Entry 4LEZ (X-ray diffraction, 2.36 A resolution); this record covers chains A and E of the 6 polymer chains in the assembly.

[Chain A]
Molecule: Cyclic GMP-AMP synthase
From: Mus musculus
Notes: EC 2.7.7.-; fragment: mouse cGAS catalytic domain
Reference sequence: Q8C6L5 (CGAS_MOUSE); numbering as in UniProt (aligned over 142-507)
Sequence (366 residues; row label = number of the first residue in the row):
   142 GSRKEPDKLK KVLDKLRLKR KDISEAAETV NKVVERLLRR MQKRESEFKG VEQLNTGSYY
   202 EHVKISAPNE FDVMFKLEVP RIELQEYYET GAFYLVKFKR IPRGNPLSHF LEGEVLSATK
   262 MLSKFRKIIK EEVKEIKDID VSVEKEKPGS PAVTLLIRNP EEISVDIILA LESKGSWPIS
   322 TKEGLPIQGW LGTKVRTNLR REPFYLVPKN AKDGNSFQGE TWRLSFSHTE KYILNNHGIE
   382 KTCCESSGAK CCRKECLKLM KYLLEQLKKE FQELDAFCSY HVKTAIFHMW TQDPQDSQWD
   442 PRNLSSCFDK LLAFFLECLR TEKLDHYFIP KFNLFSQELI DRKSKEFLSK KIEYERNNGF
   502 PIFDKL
Disordered / not traced: 142-148
UniProt features mapped onto this chain:
  - region: Lys-372 to Lys-395 (DNA-binding)
  - motif: Leu-154 to Leu-159 (Nuclear export signal), Asp-281 to Ser-291 (Nuclear localization signal)
  - binding site (GTP): Thr-197, Asp-307, Arg-364 to Glu-371
  - binding site (ATP): Ser-199, Glu-371, Lys-402, Ser-420 to Lys-424
  - binding site (Mg(2+)): Glu-211, Asp-213, Asp-307
  - binding site (2',3'-cGAMP): Asp-213, Gly-290, Asp-307, Lys-350, Arg-364 to Ser-366
  - binding site (Zn(2+)): His-378, Cys-384, Cys-385, Cys-392
  - site: Arg-241 (Arginine-anchor), Asp-307, Ile-308 (Cleavage)
  - modified residue: Lys-156 (N6-lactoyllysine), Glu-176 (PolyADP-ribosyl glutamic acid), Ser-199 (Phosphoserine), Tyr-201 (Phosphotyrosine), Glu-272 (5-glutamyl polyglutamate), Ser-291 (Phosphoserine), Glu-302 (5-glutamyl glutamate), Lys-372 (N6-acetyllysine), Lys-382 (N6-acetyllysine), Lys-402 (N6-acetyllysine), Ser-420 (Phosphoserine), Lys-491 (N6-methyllysine)
  - lipidation (S-palmitoyl cysteine): Cys-392, Cys-393, Cys-459
  - cross-link (Glycyl lysine isopeptide (Lys-Gly)): Lys-217 (interchain with G-Cter in SUMO), Lys-271 (interchain with G-Cter in ubiquitin), Lys-335 (interchain with G-Cter in SUMO), Lys-372 (interchain with G-Cter in SUMO), Lys-382 (interchain with G-Cter in SUMO), Lys-399 (interchain with G-Cter in ubiquitin), Lys-402 (interchain with G-Cter in ubiquitin), Lys-409 (interchain with G-Cter in ubiquitin), Lys-410 (interchain with G-Cter in ubiquitin), Lys-464 (interchain with G-Cter in SUMO)
  - mutagenesis: Lys-156 (K156Q: Mimics lactylation; knockin mice show higher mortality following HSV-1 infection), Asn-172 (N172K: Induces alteration of the DNA-binding surface and leads to decreased synthesis of cyclic GMP-AMP (cGAMP); when associated with L-180), Glu-176 (E176A: Abolished poly-ADP-ribosylation by PARP1, stimulating interferon production in knockin mice), Arg-180 (R180L: Induces alteration of the DNA-binding surface and leads to decreased synthesis of cyclic GMP-AMP (cGAMP); when associated with K-182), Gly-198 (G198A: Abolishes stimulation of interferon production; when associated with A-199), Ser-199 (S199A: Abolishes stimulation of interferon production; when associated with A-199), Tyr-201 (Y201E: Phosphomimetic mutant; reduced translocation to the nucleus following treatment with etoposide), Glu-211 to Asp-213 (Abolished nucleotidyltransferase activity. Does not affect nuclear localization and tethering to chromatin), Glu-211 (E211A: Abolishes ability to promote type-I interferon production), Asp-213 (D213A: Abolishes ability to promote type-I interferon production), Lys-217 (K217R: Reduced sumoylation), Arg-222 (R222E: Impaired tethering to chromatin, leading to constitutive activation in the absence of DNA), 31 further mutagenesis entries in UniProt
Metal / ion sites: Zn2+: His-378, Cys-384, Cys-385, Cys-392
Small-molecule neighbours: cGAMP (1SY): Glu-211, Asp-213, Met-215, Gly-290, Ser-291, Pro-292, Ala-293, Asp-307, Ile-309, Val-348, Arg-364, Leu-365, Ser-366, Ser-368, Cys-419, Ser-420, Tyr-421, His-467
Reported in the primary citation:
  - binding site for cGAMP: Asp-213, Asp-307, Arg-364, Ser-366, Tyr-421
  - catalytic residues: Asp-213, Asp-307 (proposed by the authors, not directly observed)
  - mutagenesis - K151E, R158E, K160E, R161E, K162E, S165E, R180E, R222E (more than 50%), K240E (more than 50%), K315E, K323E (more than 50%), K372E, K395E: decreased catalytic activity
  - mutagenesis - K184E: unchanged catalytic activity
  - mutagenesis - K335E, R342E, K382A, E386A: abolished catalytic activity
  - mutagenesis - R158E, K372E, K382A, E386A, K395E: decreased signaling
  - mutagenesis - K184E, R222E, K240E, R342E: unchanged signaling
  - mutagenesis - R222E/R342E, K335E: abolished signaling
  - mutagenesis - K151E, R158E, K160E, K162E, S165E, R180E, K184E, R222E, K240E, K315E, K323E, K335E, R342E, K372E, K382A, K395E: decreased binding to DNA
  - mutagenesis - E386A: unchanged binding to DNA

[Chain E]
Molecule: 18bp dsDNA
Sequence (18 nucleotides; numbered 1 to 18; the number before each row is that of its first residue):
     1 ATCTGTACAT GTACAGAT

[Interface between chain A and chain E]
Contacting residue pairs (12):
  Arg-158(A) with DG16(E), salt bridge to the phosphate
  Leu-159(A) with DG16(E), sugar contact
  Lys-160(A) with DA17(E), phosphate contact
  Arg-161(A) with DG16(E), hydrogen bond to the phosphate; DA17(E), hydrogen bond to the phosphate
  Arg-180(A) with DA7(E), salt bridge to the phosphate
  His-203(A) with DC14(E), phosphate contact; DA15(E), phosphate contact
  Cys-385(A) with DC14(E), phosphate contact
  Glu-386(A) with DC14(E), phosphate contact
  Lys-395(A) with DA15(E), salt bridge to the phosphate
  Lys-399(A) with DG16(E), salt bridge to the phosphate
Also at the interface, not in a pair above, chain A (12 interface residues in all): Ser-387, Lys-391

[Summary]
The interface between chain A and chain E involves 12 residues on one side and 5 on the other, with 2 hydrogen
bonds and 4 salt bridges. Polar contacts include Arg-161(A)/DG16(E), Arg-161(A)/DA17(E) and
Arg-158(A)/DG16(E). The paper reports catalytic residues Asp-213(A) and Asp-307(A); K151E, R158E and K160E of
chain A, among others, reduce binding to DNA; 19 substitutions were tested in all.
Chain A is Cyclic GMP-AMP synthase (Mus musculus) and chain E is 18bp dsDNA; the structure, Structure of mouse
cGAS bound to an 18bp DNA and cGAS product, was determined by X-ray diffraction, deposited together with 4LEV,
4LEW and 4LEY.
